PDB entry 1Z9O | X-ray diffraction, 1.90 A resolution | chains B and H of the 12 polymer chains in the assembly

== Chain B ==
Molecule: Vesicle-associated membrane protein-associated protein A
Source organism: Rattus norvegicus
Sequence (128 residues; each row starts with the number of its first residue; numbers below 1 keep their minus sign (Gly-2 is residue -2)):
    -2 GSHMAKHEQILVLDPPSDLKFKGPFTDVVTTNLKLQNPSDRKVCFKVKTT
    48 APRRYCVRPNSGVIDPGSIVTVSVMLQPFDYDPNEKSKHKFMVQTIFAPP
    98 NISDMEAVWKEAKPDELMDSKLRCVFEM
Unresolved in the structure: -2 to 4, 98-99
Differences from the reference sequence: cloning artifact (-2 to 0)
Reported in the primary citation:
  - mutagenesis - K87D/M89D: abolished binding to Oxysterol binding protein (chain H)
  - mutagenesis - K87D/M89D: unchanged stability

== Chain H ==
Molecule: Oxysterol binding protein
UniProt: Q8K4M9 (Q8K4M9_RAT); numbering as in UniProt (aligned over 472-481)
Sequence (10 residues; numbered 472 to 481; the number before each row is that of its first residue):
   472 SEDEFYDALS
Unresolved in the structure: 472

== Interface between chain B and chain H ==
Pairs across the interface - 28 pairs, chain B then chain H:
  Lys43(B) - Asp478(H)
  Val44(B) - Asp478(H)
  Val44(B) - Ala479(H)  hydrogen bond (backbone-backbone)
  Lys45(B) - Phe476(H)  hydrogen bond (side chain-backbone)
  Lys45(B) - Tyr477(H)
  Lys45(B) - Asp478(H)
  Lys45(B) - Ala479(H)
  Thr46(B) - Phe476(H)
  Thr46(B) - Tyr477(H)  hydrogen bond (backbone-backbone)
  Thr47(B) - Asp474(H)
  Thr47(B) - Glu475(H)
  Thr47(B) - Phe476(H)
  Pro49(B) - Tyr477(H)  hydrophobic
  Pro49(B) - Leu480(H)
  Cys53(B) - Leu480(H)
  Cys53(B) - Ser481(H)  hydrogen bond (side chain-backbone)
  Val54(B) - Ala479(H)  hydrophobic
  Val54(B) - Leu480(H)  hydrogen bond (backbone-backbone)
  Val54(B) - Ser481(H)
  Arg55(B) - Ser481(H)
  Asn57(B) - Ala479(H)  hydrogen bond (side chain-backbone)
  Asn57(B) - Leu480(H)
  Asn57(B) - Ser481(H)
  Lys87(B) - Asp474(H)
  Lys87(B) - Phe476(H)
  Phe88(B) - Phe476(H)
  Met89(B) - Phe476(H)  hydrophobic
  Lys118(B) - Phe476(H)
Also at the interface, not in a pair above, chain B (15 interface residues in all): Tyr52

== Summary ==
The interface between chain B and chain H involves 15 residues on one side and 8 on the other, with 6 hydrogen
bonds. Polar contacts include Lys45(B)-Phe476(H), Cys53(B)-Ser481(H) and Asn57(B)-Ala479(H). The paper reports
that K87D/M89D of chain B abolish binding to Oxysterol binding protein (chain H); K87D/M89D of chain B leave
stability unchanged.
Chain B is Vesicle-associated membrane protein-associated protein A (Rattus norvegicus) and chain H is
Oxysterol binding protein; the structure, 1.9 Angstrom Crystal Structure of the Rat VAP-A MSP Homology Domain
in Complex with the Rat ..., was determined by X-ray diffraction, deposited together with 1Z9L.
